PDB entry 3U7Y | X-ray diffraction, 2.45 A resolution | chains G and L of the 3 polymer chains in the assembly

[Chain G]
Protein: Envelope glycoprotein gp160
Source organism: Human immunodeficiency virus 1
Notes: fragment: gp120 core
Reference sequence: Q0ED31 (B1NCW8_9HIV1); the construct has insertions or renumbered stretches relative to UniProt, so the offset changes along the chain: 44-123 = UniProt 43-122; 199-301 = UniProt 201-303; 324-355 = UniProt 325-356; 357-396 = UniProt 357-396; 1 more segments
Amino-acid sequence (361 residues; row label = number of the first residue in the row; note: 96 numbers in that range are skipped by the numbering (no residue carries them; nothing is unmodelled there)):
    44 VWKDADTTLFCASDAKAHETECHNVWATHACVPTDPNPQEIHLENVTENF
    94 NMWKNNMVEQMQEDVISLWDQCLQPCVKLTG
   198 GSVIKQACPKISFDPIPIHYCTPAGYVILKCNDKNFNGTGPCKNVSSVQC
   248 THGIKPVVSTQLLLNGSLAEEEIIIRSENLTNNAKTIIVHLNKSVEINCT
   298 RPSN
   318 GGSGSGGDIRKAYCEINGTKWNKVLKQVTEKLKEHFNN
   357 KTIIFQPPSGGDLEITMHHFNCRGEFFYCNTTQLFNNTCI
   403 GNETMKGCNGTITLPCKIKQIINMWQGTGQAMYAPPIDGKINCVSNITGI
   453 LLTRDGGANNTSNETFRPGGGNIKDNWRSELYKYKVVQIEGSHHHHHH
Not modelled in the structure: 318-324, 403-408, 493-500
Construct notes: engineered mutation Cys-65 (Val64 in Q0ED31), Cys-115 (Ser114 in Q0ED31); linker (124, 198, 318-323); expression tag (493-500)
Cystine bridges: Cys-54/Cys-74, Cys-65/Cys-115, Cys-119/Cys-205, Cys-218/Cys-247, Cys-228/Cys-239, Cys-296/Cys-331, Cys-378/Cys-445, Cys-385/Cys-418, Cys-395/Cys-410
Covalent attachments: N-acetylglucosamine (NAG) linked to Asn-88, Asn-234, Asn-289, Asn-295, Asn-386; glycan linked to Asn-262

[Chain L]
Protein: NIH45-46 light chain, Ig kappa chain C region
Source organism: Homo sapiens
Reference sequence: P01834 (IGKC_HUMAN); residues 105-210 here correspond to UniProt positions 1-106 (UniProt number = residue number - 104)
Amino-acid sequence (210 residues; row label = number of the first residue in the row):
     1 EIVLTQSPATLSLSPGETAIISCRTSQSGSLAWYQQRPGQAPRLVIYSGS
    51 TRAAGIPDRFSGSRWGADYNLSISNLESGDFGVYYCQQYEFFGQGTKVQV
   101 DIKRTVAAPSVFIFPPSDEQLKSGTASVVCLLNNFYPREAKVQWKVDNAL
   151 QSGNSQESVTEQDSKDSTYSLSSTLTLSKADYEKHKVYACEVTHQGLSSP
   201 VTKSFNRGEC
Not modelled in the structure: 1-2
Cystine bridges: Cys-23/Cys-86, Cys-130/Cys-190
Covalent attachments: N-acetylglucosamine (NAG) linked to Asn-70
From the paper describing this entry:
  - post-translational modification sites: Asn-70
  - conformationally variable residues (side-chain flip): Tyr-89

[Interface between chain G and chain L]
Pairs across the interface (6; chain G residue first):
  Asn-276(G) with Tyr-89(L)
  Thr-278(G) with Tyr-89(L), hydrogen bond
  Asn-279(G) with Tyr-89(L)
  Asn-280(G) with Glu-90(L), hydrogen bond
  Gly-459(G) with Glu-90(L), hydrogen bond (backbone-side chain)
  Asn-461(G) with Val-3(L)
Other interface residues (no listed pair), chain G (8 interface residues in all): Gly-458, Ala-460
Other interface residues (no listed pair), chain L (4 interface residues in all): Phe-91

[In short]
Chain G and chain L form an interface of 8 and 4 residues respectively; the contacts include 3 hydrogen bonds.
Polar contacts include Thr-278(G)/Tyr-89(L), Asn-280(G)/Glu-90(L) and Gly-459(G)/Glu-90(L).
N-acetylglucosamine is covalently linked to Asn-88(G), Asn-234(G), Asn-289(G), Asn-295(G) and Asn-386(G).
N-acetylglucosamine is covalently linked to Asn-70(L). From the paper: a modification site at Asn-70(L);
conformational variability at Tyr-89(L).
Here chain G is Envelope glycoprotein gp160 (Human immunodeficiency virus 1) and chain L is NIH45-46 light
chain, Ig kappa chain C region (Homo sapiens). Entry 3U7Y (Structure of NIH45-46 Fab in complex with gp120 of
93TH057 HIV) was determined by X-ray diffraction, deposited together with 3U7W.
